Entry 4D2M (X-ray diffraction, 2.10 A resolution); this record covers chains A and C of the 4 polymer chains in the assembly.

# Chain A (and C)
Protein: Protein F1
Organism: Vaccinia virus ankara
Notes: chain C of this document is another copy of the same molecule, construct and numbering; everything in this record applies to it too
UniProtKB: O57173 (F1_VACCA); residue numbers follow UniProt; this construct covers 18-186
Amino-acid sequence (182 residues; numbered 5 to 186; the number before each row is that of its first residue):
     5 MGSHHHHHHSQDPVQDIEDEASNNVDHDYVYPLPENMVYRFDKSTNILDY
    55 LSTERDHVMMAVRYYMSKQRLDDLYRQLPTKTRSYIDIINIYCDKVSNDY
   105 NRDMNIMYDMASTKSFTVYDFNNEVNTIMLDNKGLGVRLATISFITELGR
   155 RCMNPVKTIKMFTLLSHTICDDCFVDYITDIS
Not modelled in the structure: 5-50
Construct notes: expression tag (5-17); engineered mutation Phe125 (Ile in O57173); conflict Met133 (Leu in O57173), Leu134 (Met in O57173)
Modified residues: Cys156 (s,s-(2-hydroxyethyl)thiocysteine; CME)
UniProt features mapped onto this chain:
  - mutagenesis: Val100 (V100A: Complete loss of binding to host BCL2L11; V100F: No effect on the binding to host BCL2L11), Val129 (V129L: No effect on the binding to host BCL2L11), Gly140 (G140F: Complete loss of binding to host BCL2L11), Val141 (V141F: Increased binding to host BCL2L11; V141L: No effect on the binding to host BCL2L11), Ala144 (A144F: Increased binding to host BCL2L11), Phe148 (F148A/E: Complete loss of binding to host BCL2L11)
From the paper describing this entry:
  - mutagenesis - M108W, M111W, L143F: unchanged binding to Bcl-2-like protein 11
  - mutagenesis - I125F: increased binding to Bcl-2-like protein 11
  - mutagenesis - Y104E, M114R, A115W, I132F, N136F, V141F: decreased binding to Bcl-2-like protein 11
  - mutagenesis - F148A: abolished binding to Bcl-2-like protein 11
  - mutagenesis - M108W, M111W, I125F: unchanged signaling
  - mutagenesis - Y104E, M108W, M111W, M114R, A115W, I125F, I132F, N136F, V141F, L143F, F148A: decreased signaling
  - mutagenesis - Y104E, A115W, I132F, N136F: abolished signaling

# Chain A / chain C interface
Contacting residue pairs (118):
  Ile51(A) - Leu78(C)  hydrophobic
  Ile51(A) - Gln81(C)
  Leu55(A) - Pro83(C)
  Leu55(A) - Thr86(C)
  Glu58(A) - Lys85(C)  salt bridge
  Glu58(A) - Tyr89(C)  hydrogen bond
  Glu58(A) - Val179(C)
  Glu58(A) - Thr183(C)
  Arg59(A) - His171(C)  hydrogen bond (side chain-backbone)
  Arg59(A) - Cys174(C)  hydrogen bond (side chain-backbone)
  Arg59(A) - Val179(C)
  His61(A) - Pro83(C)
  His61(A) - Lys85(C)
  His61(A) - Thr86(C)  hydrogen bond
  His61(A) - Tyr89(C)
  Val62(A) - Tyr89(C)  hydrophobic
  Val62(A) - Phe178(C)  hydrophobic
  Val62(A) - Ile182(C)  hydrophobic
  Met63(A) - Ser170(C)
  Met63(A) - His171(C)
  Met63(A) - Cys174(C)  hydrophobic
  Met64(A) - Thr86(C)
  Ala65(A) - Tyr89(C)  hydrophobic
  Ala65(A) - Ile90(C)  hydrophobic
  Ala65(A) - Ile93(C)  hydrophobic
  Val66(A) - Ile93(C)  hydrophobic
  Val66(A) - Cys174(C)  hydrophobic
  Val66(A) - Phe178(C)  hydrophobic
  Arg67(A) - Ser170(C)  hydrogen bond
  Arg67(A) - His171(C)
  Tyr68(A) - Leu75(C)
  Tyr68(A) - Leu78(C)  hydrophobic
  Tyr68(A) - Tyr79(C)
  Tyr68(A) - Ile90(C)  hydrophobic
  Tyr69(A) - Ile93(C)  hydrophobic
  Tyr69(A) - Asn94(C)
  Tyr69(A) - Cys97(C)
  Tyr69(A) - Asp98(C)  hydrogen bond
  Tyr69(A) - Ile146(C)  hydrophobic
  Tyr69(A) - Thr150(C)
  Met70(A) - Ile149(C)  hydrophobic
  Met70(A) - Thr150(C)
  Met70(A) - Phe166(C)
  Met70(A) - Ile173(C)  hydrophobic
  Ser71(A) - Leu75(C)
  Ser71(A) - Phe166(C)
  Lys72(A) - Lys72(C)
  Lys72(A) - Leu75(C)
  Gln73(A) - Thr150(C)
  Gln73(A) - Arg154(C)  hydrogen bond
  Arg74(A) - Gly153(C)  hydrogen bond (side chain-backbone)
  Arg74(A) - Cys156(C)  hydrogen bond (side chain-backbone)
  Arg74(A) - Pro159(C)
  Arg74(A) - Thr162(C)
  Leu75(A) - Tyr68(C)
  Leu75(A) - Ser71(C)
  Leu75(A) - Lys72(C)
  Leu75(A) - Leu75(C)  hydrophobic
  Asp77(A) - Arg154(C)
  Leu78(A) - Ile51(C)  hydrophobic
  Tyr79(A) - Tyr68(C)
  Gln81(A) - Ile51(C)
  Gln81(A) - Arg154(C)
  Leu82(A) - Met64(C)  hydrophobic
  Pro83(A) - Leu55(C)
  Pro83(A) - His61(C)
  Lys85(A) - Glu58(C)  salt bridge
  Thr86(A) - Leu55(C)
  Thr86(A) - His61(C)  hydrogen bond
  Thr86(A) - Met64(C)
  Tyr89(A) - Glu58(C)  hydrogen bond
  Tyr89(A) - His61(C)
  Tyr89(A) - Val62(C)  hydrophobic
  Tyr89(A) - Ala65(C)  hydrophobic
  Ile90(A) - Ala65(C)  hydrophobic
  Ile90(A) - Tyr68(C)  hydrophobic
  Ile93(A) - Ala65(C)  hydrophobic
  Ile93(A) - Val66(C)
  Ile93(A) - Tyr69(C)  hydrophobic
  Asn94(A) - Tyr69(C)
  Cys97(A) - Tyr69(C)
  Asp98(A) - Tyr69(C)  hydrogen bond
  Asp98(A) - Gln73(C)
  Ile149(A) - Met70(C)  hydrophobic
  Thr150(A) - Tyr69(C)
  Thr150(A) - Met70(C)
  Thr150(A) - Gln73(C)
  Gly153(A) - Arg74(C)  hydrogen bond (backbone-side chain)
  Arg154(A) - Gln73(C)  hydrogen bond
  Arg154(A) - Asp77(C)
  Arg154(A) - Gln81(C)
  Cys156(A) - Arg74(C)  hydrogen bond (backbone-side chain)
  Met157(A) - Arg74(C)
  Pro159(A) - Arg74(C)
  Pro159(A) - Ile163(C)  hydrophobic
  Pro159(A) - Thr167(C)
  Thr162(A) - Arg74(C)
  Ile163(A) - Ser71(C)
  Ile163(A) - Pro159(C)  hydrophobic
  Ile163(A) - Ile163(C)  hydrophobic
  Phe166(A) - Met70(C)
  Phe166(A) - Ser71(C)
  Thr167(A) - Arg67(C)
  Thr167(A) - Pro159(C)
  Ser170(A) - Met63(C)
  Ser170(A) - Arg67(C)  hydrogen bond
  His171(A) - Arg59(C)  hydrogen bond (backbone-side chain)
  His171(A) - Met63(C)
  His171(A) - Arg67(C)  hydrogen bond
  Cys174(A) - Arg59(C)  hydrogen bond (backbone-side chain)
  Cys174(A) - Val62(C)  hydrophobic
  Cys174(A) - Met63(C)  hydrophobic
  Cys174(A) - Val66(C)  hydrophobic
  Phe178(A) - Val62(C)  hydrophobic
  Phe178(A) - Val66(C)  hydrophobic
  Val179(A) - Glu58(C)
  Val179(A) - Arg59(C)
  Thr183(A) - Glu58(C)
Interface residues without a listed pair, chain A (56 interface residues in all): Ile146, Asn158, Val160, Lys164, Ile173, Ile182
Interface residues without a listed pair, chain C (57 interface residues in all): Leu52, Leu82, Met157, Val160, Lys164, Asp176

# Overview
56 residues of chain A face 57 of chain C across their interface; the contacts include 19 hydrogen bonds and 2
salt bridges. Among the polar pairs are Glu58(A)-Lys85(C), Glu58(A)-Tyr89(C) and Arg59(A)-His171(C). The paper
reports that Y104E, M108W and M111W of chain A, among others, reduce signaling; Y104E, M114R and A115W of
chain A, among others, reduce binding to Bcl-2-like protein 11; 11 substitutions were tested in all.
Chain A and chain C are both Protein F1 (Vaccinia virus ankara); the structure, Vaccinia Virus F1L bound to
Bim BH3, was determined by X-ray diffraction (same publication as 4D2L).
